Entry 8OX1 (electron microscopy, 2.70 A resolution); this record covers chains G and J of the 12 polymer chains in the assembly.

[Chain G]
Molecule: Histone H2A type 1-C
Organism: Homo sapiens
UniProt: Q93077 (H2A1C_HUMAN); residues 0-129 here correspond to UniProt positions 1-130 (UniProt number = residue number + 1)
Sequence (134 residues; numbered -4 to 129; the number before each row is that of its first residue; numbers below 1 keep their minus sign (Gly-4 is residue -4)):
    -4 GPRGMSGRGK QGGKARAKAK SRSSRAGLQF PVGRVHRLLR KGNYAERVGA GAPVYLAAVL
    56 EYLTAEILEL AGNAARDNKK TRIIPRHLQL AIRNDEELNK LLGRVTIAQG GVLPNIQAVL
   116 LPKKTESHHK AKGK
Not modelled in the structure: -4 to 9, 120-129
Sequence notes: expression tag (-4 to -1)
Swiss-Prot annotation at these positions:
  - modified residue: Ser1 (N-acetylserine), Arg3 (Citrulline), Lys5 (N6-(2-hydroxyisobutyryl)lysine), Lys9 (N6-(2-hydroxyisobutyryl)lysine), Lys13 (N6-(beta-hydroxybutyryl)lysine), Lys36 (N6-(2-hydroxyisobutyryl)lysine), Lys74 (N6-(2-hydroxyisobutyryl)lysine), Lys75 (N6-(2-hydroxyisobutyryl)lysine), Lys95 (N6-(2-hydroxyisobutyryl)lysine), Gln104 (N5-methylglutamine), Lys118 (N6-(2-hydroxyisobutyryl)lysine), Lys119 (N6-crotonyllysine), Thr120 (Phosphothreonine), Lys125 (N6-crotonyllysine)
  - cross-link (Glycyl lysine isopeptide (Lys-Gly)): Lys13 (interchain with G-Cter in ubiquitin), Lys15 (interchain with G-Cter in ubiquitin), Lys119 (interchain with G-Cter in ubiquitin)

[Chain J]
Molecule: Telomeric DNA G strand
Organism: Homo sapiens
Sequence (145 nucleotides; row label = number of the first residue in the row; numbers below 1 keep their minus sign (DA-70 is residue -70)):
   -70 ATCTTAGGGT TAGGGTTAGG GTTAGGGTTA GGGTTAGGGT TAGGGTTAGG GTTAGGGTTA
   -10 GGGTTAGGGT TAGGGTTAGG GTTAGGGTTA GGGTTAGGGT TAGGGTTAGG GTTAGGGTTA
    50 GGGTTAGGGT TAGGGTTAGG GTGAT

[Interface between chain G and chain J]
Residue-residue contacts - 16 pairs, chain G then chain J:
  Arg11(G) - DT-43(J)  hydrogen bond to the base
  Arg11(G) - DT-42(J)  hydrogen bond to the sugar
  Arg11(G) - DA-41(J)  sugar contact
  Ala12(G) - DA-41(J)  hydrogen bond to the phosphate
  Lys15(G) - DT-43(J)  phosphate contact
  Lys15(G) - DT-42(J)  hydrogen bond to the phosphate
  Ser16(G) - DT-43(J)  phosphate contact
  Arg17(G) - DT-43(J)  salt bridge to the phosphate
  Arg20(G) - DT-42(J)  salt bridge to the phosphate
  Gly28(G) - DG-44(J)  phosphate contact
  Gly28(G) - DT-43(J)  phosphate contact
  Arg29(G) - DG-44(J)  phosphate contact
  Arg32(G) - DG-44(J)  salt bridge to the phosphate
  Arg42(G) - DA-35(J)  sugar contact
  Arg77(G) - DT-55(J)  hydrogen bond to the phosphate
  Arg77(G) - DT-54(J)  salt bridge to the phosphate
Other interface residues (no listed pair), chain G (14 interface residues in all): Lys13, Ala14, Glu41
Other interface residues (no listed pair), chain J (8 interface residues in all): DG-45

[In short]
The interface between chain G and chain J involves 14 residues on one side and 8 on the other, with 5 hydrogen
bonds and 4 salt bridges. Polar pairs include Arg11(G)-DT-43(J), Arg11(G)-DT-42(J) and Ala12(G)-DA-41(J).
Here chain G is Histone H2A type 1-C and chain J is Telomeric DNA G strand, both from Homo sapiens. Entry 8OX1
(Structure of TRF1core in complex with telomeric nucleosome) was determined by electron microscopy.
